PDB entry 2IXE | X-ray diffraction, 2.00 A resolution | chains A and D

== Chain A (and D) ==
Name: Antigen peptide transporter 1
Organism: Rattus norvegicus
Notes: fragment: atpase domain, residues 465-725; chain D of this document is another copy of the same molecule, construct and numbering; everything in this record applies to it too
UniProtKB: P36370 (TAP1_RAT); residues 465-725 here = UniProt positions 465-725
Chain sequence (271 residues; row label = number of the first residue in the row):
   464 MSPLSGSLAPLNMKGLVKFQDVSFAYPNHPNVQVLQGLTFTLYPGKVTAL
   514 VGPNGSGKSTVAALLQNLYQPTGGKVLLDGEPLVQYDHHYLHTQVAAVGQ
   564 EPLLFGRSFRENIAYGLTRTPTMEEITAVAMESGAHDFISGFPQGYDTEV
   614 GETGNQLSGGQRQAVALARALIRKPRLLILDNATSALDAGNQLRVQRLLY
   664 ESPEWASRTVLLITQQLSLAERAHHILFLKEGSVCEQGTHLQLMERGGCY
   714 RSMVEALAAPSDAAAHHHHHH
Disordered / not traced: 464-468, 720-734 (chain D: 464-466, 563-564, 614-618, 722-734)
Differences from the reference sequence: expression tag (464, 726-734); engineered mutation Asn645 (Asp in P36370)
Bound ions: Mg2+: Ser522 (together with ATP)
Ligand contacts:
  - ATP (adenosine-5'-triphosphate), molecule 1: Tyr489, His492, Val497, Pro516, Asn517, Gly518, Ser519, Gly520, Lys521, Ser522, Thr523, Tyr532, Asn645, Gln678
  - ATP, molecule 2: Gln619, Leu620, Ser621, Gly622, Gly623, Gln624, Ala649

== Interface between chain A and chain D ==
Contacting residue pairs (30):
  Pro516(A) with Asp651(D)
  Asn517(A) with Gly623(D); Ala649(D), hydrogen bond (side chain-backbone); Leu650(D); Asp651(D), hydrogen bond (backbone-side chain); Asn654(D), hydrogen bond
  Gly518(A) with Ser621(D); Gln624(D)
  Gln563(A) with Ser648(D), hydrogen bond
  Gln619(A) with His492(D), hydrogen bond
  Ser621(A) with Gly518(D)
  Gly623(A) with Asn517(D)
  Gln624(A) with Gly518(D)
  Asn645(A) with Ala649(D)
  Ser648(A) with Asn645(D)
  Ala649(A) with Asn517(D), hydrogen bond (backbone-side chain); Asn645(D); Gln678(D)
  Leu650(A) with Asn517(D); Gln678(D)
  Asp651(A) with Pro516(D); Asn517(D), hydrogen bond (side chain-backbone); Gln678(D)
  Ala652(A) with Met716(D), hydrophobic
  Asn654(A) with Asn517(D), hydrogen bond
  Gln678(A) with Ala649(D); Leu650(D); Asp651(D)
  Met716(A) with Ala652(D), hydrophobic
  Ala719(A) with Leu656(D), hydrophobic
Also at the interface, not in a pair above, chain A (21 interface residues in all): Gly515, Leu656, Gln679
Also at the interface, not in a pair above, chain D (21 interface residues in all): Gly515, Gln626, Gln679, Ala719

== In short ==
The chain A/chain D interface involves 21 residues from each chain, with 8 hydrogen bonds. Polar pairs include
Asn517(A)-Ala649(D), Asn517(A)-Asp651(D) and Asn517(A)-Asn654(D). Ligands of chain A: ATP.
Chain A and chain D are both Antigen peptide transporter 1 (Rattus norvegicus); the structure, Crystal
structure of the ATPase domain of TAP1 with ATP (D645N mutant), was determined by X-ray diffraction, deposited
together with 2IXF and 2IXG.
